PDB entry 7QB5 | X-ray diffraction, 1.73 A resolution | chains 333 and 444 of the 4 polymer chains in the assembly

[Chain 333]
Name: Capsid protein VP3
Organism: Coxsackievirus A24
UniProt: V9VEF3 (V9VEF3_9ENTO); residue numbers follow UniProt; this construct covers 341-580
Sequence (240 residues; each row starts with the number of its first residue):
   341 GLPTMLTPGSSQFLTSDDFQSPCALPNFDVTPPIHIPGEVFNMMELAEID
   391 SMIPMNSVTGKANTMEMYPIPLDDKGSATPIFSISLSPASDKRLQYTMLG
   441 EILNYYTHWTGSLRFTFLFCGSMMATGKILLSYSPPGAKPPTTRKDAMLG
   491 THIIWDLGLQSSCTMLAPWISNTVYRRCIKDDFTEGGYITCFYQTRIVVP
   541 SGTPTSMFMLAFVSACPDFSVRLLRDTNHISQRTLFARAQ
Disordered / not traced: 575-580

[Chain 444]
Name: Capsid protein VP4
Organism: Coxsackievirus A24
UniProt: V9VEF3 (V9VEF3_9ENTO); numbering as in UniProt (aligned over 1-69)
Sequence (69 residues; numbered 1 to 69; the number before each row is that of its first residue):
     1 MGAQVSSQKVGAHENTNVATGGSTVNYTTINYYKDSASNAASKLDFSQDP
    51 SKFTEPVKDIMIKTAPALN
Disordered / not traced: 1, 14-24
Metal / ion sites: Ca2+: Lys63, Ala65 (shared with 1 residue of chain 111)

[Interface between chain 333 and chain 444]
Pairs across the interface (34; chain 333 residue first):
  Asp358(333) - Ala40(444)
  Asp358(333) - Ala41(444)  hydrogen bond (side chain-backbone)
  Gln360(333) - Ile30(444)
  Gln360(333) - Asn31(444)
  Gln360(333) - Tyr32(444)
  Gln360(333) - Tyr33(444)
  Gln360(333) - Ser38(444)
  Gln360(333) - Ala40(444)
  Ser361(333) - Tyr33(444)
  Ser361(333) - Ser38(444)  hydrogen bond (backbone-side chain)
  Pro362(333) - Tyr33(444)
  Pro362(333) - Ser38(444)
  Cys363(333) - Asp35(444)
  Cys363(333) - Ser38(444)  hydrogen bond (backbone-side chain)
  Pro366(333) - Lys34(444)
  Pro366(333) - Asp35(444)
  Asn367(333) - Lys34(444)
  Asn367(333) - Asp35(444)  hydrogen bond (backbone-side chain)
  Gly378(333) - Phe53(444)
  Glu379(333) - Lys52(444)  hydrogen bond (backbone-side chain)
  Glu379(333) - Phe53(444)
  Val380(333) - Phe53(444)  hydrophobic
  Phe381(333) - Asp45(444)
  Phe381(333) - Ser47(444)
  Glu385(333) - Gln48(444)
  Glu385(333) - Asp49(444)  hydrogen bond (side chain-backbone)
  Glu385(333) - Pro50(444)
  Glu388(333) - Pro50(444)
  Glu388(333) - Thr54(444)
  Ile389(333) - Phe53(444)  hydrophobic
  Ile389(333) - Thr54(444)
  Gln500(333) - Pro66(444)
  Gln500(333) - Ala67(444)  hydrogen bond (side chain-backbone)
  Gln500(333) - Leu68(444)  hydrogen bond (side chain-backbone)
Also at the interface, not in a pair above, chain 333 (17 interface residues in all): Phe359, Phe368
Also at the interface, not in a pair above, chain 444 (22 interface residues in all): Ala37, Asn39

[Summary]
17 residues of chain 333 and 22 residues of chain 444 are in contact, with 8 hydrogen bonds. Polar contacts
include Asp358(333)-Ala41(444), Ser361(333)-Ser38(444) and Cys363(333)-Ser38(444). The Ca2+ site is built by
Lys63(444) and Ala65(444).
Here chain 333 is Capsid protein VP3 and chain 444 is Capsid protein VP4, both from Coxsackievirus A24. Entry
7QB5 (Coxsackievirus A24v (CVA24v) in complex with a dimeric C2-C9-linked sialic acid inhibitor) was
determined by X-ray diffraction.
